4X6O - chain A; structure by X-ray diffraction, 2.10 A resolution.

Chain A:
Name: Coagulation factor XI, light chain
Organism: Homo sapiens
Notes: EC 3.4.21.27
UniProtKB: P03951 (FA11_HUMAN); the construct lacks a stretch of the UniProt sequence and is renumbered around it, so the offset changes along the chain: 16-36 = UniProt 388-408; 37-58 = UniProt 411-432; 59-65 = UniProt 435-441; 66-143 = UniProt 444-521; 3 more segments
Chain sequence (244 residues; numbered 16 to 251 plus 9 insertion-coded residues; 1 number in that range is skipped by the numbering (no residue carries it; nothing is unmodelled there); the number before each row is that of its first residue; a row labelled like 36A-36B holds insertion residues (36A, then the next letters in order)):
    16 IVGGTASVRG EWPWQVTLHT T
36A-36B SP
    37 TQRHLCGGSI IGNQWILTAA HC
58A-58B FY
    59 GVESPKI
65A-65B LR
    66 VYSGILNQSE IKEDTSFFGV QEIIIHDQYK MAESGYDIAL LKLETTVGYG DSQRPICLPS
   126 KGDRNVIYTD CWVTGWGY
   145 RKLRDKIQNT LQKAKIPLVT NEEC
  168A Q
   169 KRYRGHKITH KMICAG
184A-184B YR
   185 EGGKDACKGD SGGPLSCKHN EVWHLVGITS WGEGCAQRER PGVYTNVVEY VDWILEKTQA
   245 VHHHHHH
Not modelled in the structure: 246-251
Disulfides: Cys42-Cys58, Cys136-Cys201, Cys168-Cys182, Cys191-Cys219
Sequence notes: engineered mutation Gly113 (Asn491 in P03951), Gly115 (Thr493 in P03951); expression tag (246-251)
Residues lining bound ligands: methyl (3Y4; methyl (4-{4-chloro-2-[(1S)-1-({3-[5-chloro-2-(1H-tetrazol-1-yl)phenyl]propanoyl}amino)-2-phenylethyl]-1H-imidazol-5-yl}phenyl)carbamate): Arg39, His40, Leu41, Cys42, His57, Cys58, Tyr143, Leu147, Ile151, Asp189, Ala190, Cys191, Lys192, Gly193, Asp194, Ser195, Thr213, Ser214, Trp215, Gly216, Gly218, Cys219, Gly226, Val227, Tyr228
UniProt features mapped onto this chain:
  - active site (Charge relay system): His57, Asp102, Ser195
  - binding site (heparin): Lys169 to Arg172
  - glycosylation: Asn72 (N-linked (GlcNAc...) (complex) asparagine)

In short:
Ligands of chain A: methyl. From UniProt: 3 active-site residues and 4 heparin-binding residues.
Chain A is Coagulation factor XI, light chain (Homo sapiens); the structure, FACTOR XIA IN COMPLEX WITH THE
INHIBITOR methyl
(4-{4-chloro-2-[(1S)-1-({3-[5-chloro-2-(1H-tetrazol-1-yl)phenyl]propanoyl}amino)-2-phenylethyl]-1H-imidazol-5-yl}phenyl)carbamate,
was determined by X-ray diffraction, deposited together with 4X6M, 4X6N and 4X6P.
